Entry 6JI1 (electron microscopy, 4.10 A resolution (low resolution: residue-level contacts below are approximate; hydrogen-bond / salt-bridge calls are withheld)); this record covers chains A and B of the 4 polymer chains in the assembly.

# Chain A (and B)
Name: Proton:oligopeptide symporter POT family
Organism: Shewanella oneidensis MR-1
Notes: chain B of this document is another copy of the same molecule, construct and numbering; everything in this record applies to it too
UniProtKB: Q8EHE6 (Q8EHE6_SHEON); residue numbers follow UniProt; this construct covers 1-516
Amino-acid sequence (527 residues; each row starts with the number of its first residue):
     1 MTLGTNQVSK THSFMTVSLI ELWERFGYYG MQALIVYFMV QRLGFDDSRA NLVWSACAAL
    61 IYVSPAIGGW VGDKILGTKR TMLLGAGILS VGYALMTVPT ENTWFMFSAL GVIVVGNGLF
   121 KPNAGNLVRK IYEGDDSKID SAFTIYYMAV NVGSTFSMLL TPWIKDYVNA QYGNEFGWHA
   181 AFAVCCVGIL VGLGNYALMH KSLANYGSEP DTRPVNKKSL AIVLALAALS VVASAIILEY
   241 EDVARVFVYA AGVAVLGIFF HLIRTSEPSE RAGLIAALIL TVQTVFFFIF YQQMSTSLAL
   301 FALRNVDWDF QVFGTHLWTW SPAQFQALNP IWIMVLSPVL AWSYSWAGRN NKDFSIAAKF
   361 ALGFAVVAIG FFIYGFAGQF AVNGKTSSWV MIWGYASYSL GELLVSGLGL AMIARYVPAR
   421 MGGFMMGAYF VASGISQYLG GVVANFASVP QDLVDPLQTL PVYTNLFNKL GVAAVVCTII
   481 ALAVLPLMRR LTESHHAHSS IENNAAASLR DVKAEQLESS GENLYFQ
Disordered / not traced: 1-7, 134-136, 267-269, 346-355, 414-420, 493-527
Construct notes: expression tag (517-527)
From the paper describing this entry:
  - self-association interface (contacts with another copy of this molecule): Asn465, Asn468

# Interface between chain A and chain B
Pairs across the interface - 19 pairs, chain A then chain B:
  Thr11(A) with Arg490(B)
  Ser141(A) with Arg490(B)
  Thr144(A) with Pro486(B)
  Ile145(A) with Leu487(B); Arg490(B)
  Met148(A) with Leu482(B); Pro486(B)
  Phe313(A) with Phe372(B); Gln379(B); Asn468(B)
  Gly314(A) with Gln379(B)
  Thr315(A) with Asn465(B); Asn468(B)
  Ile331(A) with Ile479(B)
  Met334(A) with Ile479(B); Leu482(B); Ala483(B)
  Val335(A) with Leu482(B)
  Pro338(A) with Leu485(B)
Interface residues without a listed pair, chain A (17 interface residues in all): Val152, Val312, His316, Leu317, Trp318
Interface residues without a listed pair, chain B (15 interface residues in all): Phe376, Thr464, Lys469, Val472

# Overview
Chain A and chain B form an interface of 17 and 15 residues respectively. The paper reports a self-association
interface involving Asn465(A) and Asn468(A).
Chain A and chain B are both Proton:oligopeptide symporter POT family (Shewanella oneidensis MR-1); the
structure, Tetrameric PepTSo2 incorporated in salipro nano particle, was determined by electron microscopy,
deposited together with 6JKC and 6JKD.
